PDB entry 8EZA | electron microscopy, 4.39 A resolution (low resolution: residue-level contacts below are approximate; hydrogen-bond / salt-bridge calls are withheld) | chains F and X of the 22 polymer chains in the assembly

== Chain F ==
Protein: DNA repair protein XRCC4
From: Homo sapiens
UniProtKB: Q13426 (XRCC4_HUMAN); residue numbers follow UniProt; this construct covers 1-336
Sequence (336 residues; each row starts with the number of its first residue):
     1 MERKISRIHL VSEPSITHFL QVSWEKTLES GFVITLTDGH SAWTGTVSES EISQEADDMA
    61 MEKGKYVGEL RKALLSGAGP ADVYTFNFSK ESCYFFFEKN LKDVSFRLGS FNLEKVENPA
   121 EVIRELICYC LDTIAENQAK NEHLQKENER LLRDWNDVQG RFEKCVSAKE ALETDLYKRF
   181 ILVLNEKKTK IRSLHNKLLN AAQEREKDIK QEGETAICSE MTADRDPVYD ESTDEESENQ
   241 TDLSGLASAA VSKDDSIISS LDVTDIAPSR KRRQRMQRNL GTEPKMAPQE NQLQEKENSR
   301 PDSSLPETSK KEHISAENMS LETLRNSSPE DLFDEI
Unresolved in the structure: 202-266, 279-336

== Chain X ==
Protein: DNA ligase 4
From: Homo sapiens
Notes: EC 6.5.1.1
UniProtKB: P49917 (DNLI4_HUMAN); numbering as in UniProt (aligned over 1-911)
Sequence (911 residues; each row starts with the number of its first residue):
     1 MAASQTSQTV ASHVPFADLC STLERIQKSK GRAEKIRHFR EFLDSWRKFH DALHKNHKDV
    61 TDSFYPAMRL ILPQLERERM AYGIKETMLA KLYIELLNLP RDGKDALKLL NYRTPTGTHG
   121 DAGDFAMIAY FVLKPRCLQK GSLTIQQVND LLDSIASNNS AKRKDLIKKS LLQLITQSSA
   181 LEQKWLIRMI IKDLKLGVSQ QTIFSVFHND AAELHNVTTD LEKVCRQLHD PSVGLSDISI
   241 TLFSAFKPML AAIADIEHIE KDMKHQSFYI ETKLDGERMQ MHKDGDVYKY FSRNGYNYTD
   301 QFGASPTEGS LTPFIHNAFK ADIQICILDG EMMAYNPNTQ TFMQKGTKFD IKRMVEDSDL
   361 QTCYCVFDVL MVNNKKLGHE TLRKRYEILS SIFTPIPGRI EIVQKTQAHT KNEVIDALNE
   421 AIDKREEGIM VKQPLSIYKP DKRGEGWLKI KPEYVSGLMD ELDILIVGGY WGKGSRGGMM
   481 SHFLCAVAEK PPPGEKPSVF HTLSRVGSGC TMKELYDLGL KLAKYWKPFH RKAPPSSILC
   541 GTEKPEVYIE PCNSVIVQIK AAEIVPSDMY KTGCTLRFPR IEKIRDDKEW HECMTLDDLE
   601 QLRGKASGKL ASKHLYIGGD DEPQEKKRKA APKMKKVIGI IEHLKAPNLT NVNKISNIFE
   661 DVEFCVMSGT DSQPKPDLEN RIAEFGGYIV QNPGPDTYCV IAGSENIRVK NIILSNKHDV
   721 VKPAWLLECF KTKSFVPWQP RFMIHMCPST KEHFAREYDC YGDSYFIDTD LNQLKEVFSG
   781 IKNSNEQTPE EMASLIADLE YRYSWDCSPL SMFRRHTVYL DSYAVINDLS TKNEGTRLAI
   841 KALELRFHGA KVVSCLAEGV SHVIIGEDHS RVADFKAFRR TFKRKFKILK ESWVTDSIDK
   901 CELQEENQYL I
Unresolved in the structure: 1-655, 671-672

== Interface between chain F and chain X ==
Pairs across the interface - 37 pairs, chain F then chain X:
  Asp154(F) - Arg837(X)
  Asp157(F) - Arg837(X)
  Val158(F) - Ile840(X)
  Arg161(F) - Glu844(X)
  Arg161(F) - Thr895(X)
  Arg161(F) - Ile898(X)
  Arg161(F) - Asp899(X)
  Cys165(F) - Phe847(X)
  Ala168(F) - Leu810(X)
  Glu173(F) - Lys775(X)
  Tyr177(F) - Leu771(X)
  Tyr177(F) - Leu774(X)
  Tyr177(F) - Lys775(X)
  Tyr177(F) - Phe778(X)
  Arg179(F) - Trp805(X)
  Phe180(F) - Phe778(X)
  Ile181(F) - Thr769(X)
  Ile181(F) - Asp770(X)
  Ile181(F) - Leu771(X)
  Ile181(F) - Leu774(X)
  Val183(F) - Tyr803(X)
  Leu184(F) - Leu774(X)
  Asn185(F) - Asp768(X)
  Asn185(F) - Thr769(X)
  Lys188(F) - Asp763(X)
  Lys188(F) - Ser764(X)
  Lys188(F) - Tyr765(X)
  Lys188(F) - Ile767(X)
  Lys188(F) - Asp768(X)
  Lys188(F) - Thr769(X)
  Thr189(F) - Asp768(X)
  Ile191(F) - Tyr765(X)
  Arg192(F) - Tyr765(X)
  Arg192(F) - Phe766(X)
  Arg192(F) - Ile767(X)
  Arg192(F) - Asp768(X)
  Asn196(F) - Phe766(X)
Interface residues without a listed pair, chain F (21 interface residues in all): Lys169, Leu172
Interface residues without a listed pair, chain X (24 interface residues in all): Ser808, His848

== In short ==
Chain F and chain X form an interface of 21 and 24 residues respectively.
Chain F is DNA repair protein XRCC4 and chain X is DNA ligase 4, both from Homo sapiens; the structure, NHEJ
Long-range complex with PAXX, was determined by electron microscopy (same publication as 8EZ9 and 8EZB).
